6PSU - chains O and M of the 10 polymer chains in the assembly; structure by electron microscopy, 3.90 A resolution.

== Chain O ==
Molecule: 85-nt DNA strand
Sequence (85 nucleotides; each row starts with the number of its first residue):
     1 GGCGGCGCTT ATTTGCACAA ATCCATTGAC AAAAGAAGGC TAAAAGGGCA TATTCCTCGG
    61 CCTTTGAATT GTCCATATAG AACGC
Unresolved in the structure: 1-15, 58-85

== Chain M ==
Molecule: DNA-directed RNA polymerase subunit alpha
Source organism: Escherichia coli
Notes: EC 2.7.7.6
UniProtKB: P0A7Z4 (RPOA_ECOLI); residues 1-329 here = UniProt positions 1-329
Amino-acid sequence (329 residues; row label = number of the first residue in the row):
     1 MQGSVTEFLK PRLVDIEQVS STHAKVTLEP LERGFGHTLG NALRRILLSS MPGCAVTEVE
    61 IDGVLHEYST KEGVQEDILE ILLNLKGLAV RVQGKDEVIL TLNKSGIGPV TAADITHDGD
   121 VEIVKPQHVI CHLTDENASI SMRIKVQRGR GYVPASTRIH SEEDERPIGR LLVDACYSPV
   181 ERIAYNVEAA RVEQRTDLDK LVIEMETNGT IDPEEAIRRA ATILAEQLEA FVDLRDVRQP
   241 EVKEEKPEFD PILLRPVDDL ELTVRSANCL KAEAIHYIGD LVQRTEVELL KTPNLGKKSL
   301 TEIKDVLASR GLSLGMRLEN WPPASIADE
Unresolved in the structure: 1-249, 323-329
Swiss-Prot annotation at these positions:
  - region: Glu162 to Glu165 (Required for interaction with Crp at class II promoters)
  - modified residue: Arg265 (ADP-ribosylarginine), Lys297 (N6-acetyllysine), Lys298 (N6-acetyllysine)
  - mutagenesis: Arg45 (R45C: In rpoA112; temperature-sensitive, blocks RNA polymerase assembly), Glu162 to Glu165 (5-fold decrease in CRP-class II promoter-dependent transcription), Glu165 (E165K: 5-fold decrease in CRP-class II promoter-dependent transcription), Arg191 (R191C: In rpoA101; temperature-sensitive)

== How chain O and chain M interact ==
Residue-residue contacts (7; chain O residue first):
  DA21(O) - Arg265(M)  hydrogen bond to the base
  DA21(O) - Asn268(M)  hydrogen bond to the phosphate
  DA21(O) - Asn294(M)  hydrogen bond to the phosphate
  DT22(O) - Val264(M)  phosphate contact
  DT22(O) - Arg265(M)  hydrogen bond to the sugar
  DT22(O) - Asn268(M)  phosphate contact
  DC23(O) - Val264(M)  phosphate contact
Interface residues without a listed pair, chain O (4 interface residues in all): DA20

== Overview ==
Chain O and chain M each contribute 4 residues to their interface; the contacts include 4 hydrogen bonds.
Polar pairs include DA21(O)-Arg265(M), DT22(O)-Arg265(M) and DA21(O)-Asn268(M). UniProt lists 6 mutagenesis
sites on chain M.
Here chain O is an 85-nt DNA strand and chain M is DNA-directed RNA polymerase subunit alpha (Escherichia
coli). Entry 6PSU (Escherichia coli RNA polymerase promoter unwinding intermediate (TRPi2) with TraR and rpsT
P2 promoter) was determined by electron microscopy (same publication as 6PSQ, 6PSR, 6PSS, 6PST, 6PSV and
6PSW).
